PDB entry 8BRW | X-ray diffraction, 1.73 A resolution | chain A

[Chain A]
Name: Methionine--tRNA ligase
Organism: Escherichia coli
Notes: EC 6.1.1.10
UniProtKB: P00959 (SYM_ECOLI); residues 1-547 here correspond to UniProt positions 2-548 (UniProt number = residue number + 1)
Sequence (568 residues; row label = number of the first residue in the row; numbers below 1 keep their minus sign (Met-20 is residue -20)):
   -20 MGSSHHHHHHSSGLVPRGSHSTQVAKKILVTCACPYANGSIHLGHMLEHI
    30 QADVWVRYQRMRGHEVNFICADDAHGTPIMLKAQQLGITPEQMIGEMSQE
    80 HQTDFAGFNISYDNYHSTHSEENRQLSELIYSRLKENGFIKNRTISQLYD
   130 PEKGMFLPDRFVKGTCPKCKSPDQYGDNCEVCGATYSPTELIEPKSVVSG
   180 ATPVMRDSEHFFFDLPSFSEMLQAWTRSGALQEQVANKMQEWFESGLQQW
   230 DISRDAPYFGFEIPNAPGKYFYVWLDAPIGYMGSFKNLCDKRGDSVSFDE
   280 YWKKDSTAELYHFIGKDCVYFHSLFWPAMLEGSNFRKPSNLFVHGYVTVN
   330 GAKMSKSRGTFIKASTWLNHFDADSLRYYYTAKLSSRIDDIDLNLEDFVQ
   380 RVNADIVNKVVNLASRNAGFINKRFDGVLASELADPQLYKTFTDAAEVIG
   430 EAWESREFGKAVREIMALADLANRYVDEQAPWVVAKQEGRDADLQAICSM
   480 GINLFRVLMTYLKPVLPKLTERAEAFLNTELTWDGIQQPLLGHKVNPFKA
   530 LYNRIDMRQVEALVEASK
Disordered / not traced: -20 to 3
Sequence notes: initiating methionine (-20); expression tag (-19 to 0); engineered mutation Cys13 (Leu14 in P00959), Cys297 (Ile298 in P00959)
Bound ions: Zn2+: Cys145, Cys148, Cys158, Cys161
UniProt features mapped onto this chain:
  - motif: Pro14 to His24 ('HIGH' region), Lys332 to Ser336 ('KMSKS' region)
  - binding site (Zn(2+)): Cys145, Cys148, Cys158, Cys161
  - binding site (ATP): Lys335

[Summary]
The Zn2+ site is built by Cys145, Cys148, Cys158 and Cys161. UniProt lists 4 Zn2+-binding residues and
ATP-binding residue Lys335.
Chain A is Methionine--tRNA ligase (Escherichia coli); the structure, Escherichia coli methionyl-tRNA
synthetase mutant L13C,I297C, was determined by X-ray diffraction (same publication as 8BRU, 8BRV and 8BRX).
